PDB entry 5S5I | X-ray diffraction, 2.49 A resolution | chains B and E of the 6 polymer chains in the assembly

[Chain B]
Name: Tubulin beta-2B chain
From: Bos taurus
Reference sequence: Q6B856 (TBB2B_BOVIN); the author numbering skips numbers that UniProt does not, so the offset changes along the chain: 1-42 = UniProt 1-42; 45-360 = UniProt 43-358; 369-455 = UniProt 359-445
Chain sequence (445 residues; row label = number of the first residue in the row; note: 10 numbers in that range are skipped by the numbering (no residue carries them; nothing is unmodelled there)):
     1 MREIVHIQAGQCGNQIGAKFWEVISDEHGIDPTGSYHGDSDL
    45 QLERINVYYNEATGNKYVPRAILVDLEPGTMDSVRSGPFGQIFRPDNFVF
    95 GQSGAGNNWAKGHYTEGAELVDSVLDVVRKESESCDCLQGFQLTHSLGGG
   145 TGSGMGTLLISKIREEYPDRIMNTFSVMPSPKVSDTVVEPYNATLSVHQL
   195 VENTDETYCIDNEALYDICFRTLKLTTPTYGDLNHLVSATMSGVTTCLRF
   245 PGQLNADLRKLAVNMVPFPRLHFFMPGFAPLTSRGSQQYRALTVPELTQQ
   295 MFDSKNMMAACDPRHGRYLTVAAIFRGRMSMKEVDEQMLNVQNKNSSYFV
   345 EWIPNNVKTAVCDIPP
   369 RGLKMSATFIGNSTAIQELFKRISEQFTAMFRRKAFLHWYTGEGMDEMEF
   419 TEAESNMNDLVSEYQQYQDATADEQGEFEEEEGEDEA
Disordered / not traced: 279-280, 438-455
Swiss-Prot annotation at these positions:
  - motif: Met1 to Ile4 (MREI motif)
  - binding site (GTP): Gln11, Glu71, Ser140, Gly144, Thr145, Gly146, Asn206, Asn228
  - binding site (Mg(2+)): Glu71
  - modified residue: Ser40 (Phosphoserine), Thr57 (Phosphothreonine), Lys60 (N6-acetyllysine), Ser174 (Phosphoserine), Thr287 (Phosphothreonine), Thr292 (Phosphothreonine), Arg320 (Omega-N-methylarginine), Glu448 (5-glutamyl polyglutamate)
  - cross-link (Glycyl lysine isopeptide (Lys-Gly)): Lys60 (interchain with G-Cter in ubiquitin), Lys326 (interchain with G-Cter in ubiquitin)
Bound ions: Mg2+: Gln11 (together with GDP); Ca2+: Glu113 (shared with 1 residue of chain C)
Ligand contacts: GDP (guanosine-5'-diphosphate): Gly10, Gln11, Cys12, Gln15, Ile16, Asp69, Ala99, Asn101, Ser140, Gly142, Gly143, Gly144, Thr145, Gly146, Ser147, Val171, Pro173, Val177, Asp179, Glu183, Asn206, Leu209, Tyr224, Leu227, Asn228

[Chain E]
Name: Stathmin-4
From: Rattus norvegicus
Reference sequence: P63043 (STMN4_RAT); residues 5-145 here correspond to UniProt positions 49-189 (UniProt number = residue number + 44)
Chain sequence (143 residues; each row starts with the number of its first residue):
     3 MADMEVIELNKCTSGQSFEVILKPPSFDGVPEFNASLPRRRDPSLEEIQK
    53 KLEAAEERRKYQEAELLKHLAEKREHEREVIQKAIEENNNFIKMAKEKLA
   103 QKMESNKENREAHLAAMLERLQEKDKHAEEVRKNKELKEEASR
Disordered / not traced: 3-5, 29-43, 144-145
Differences from the reference sequence: initiating methionine (3); expression tag (4)
Swiss-Prot annotation at these positions:
  - modified residue: Ser46 (Phosphoserine)

[How chain B and chain E interact]
Residue-residue contacts - 24 pairs, chain B then chain E:
  His107(B) with Lys75(E), hydrogen bond
  Tyr108(B) with His78(E); Glu79(E); Val82(E), hydrophobic; Ile83(E)
  Leu152(B) with Glu79(E)
  Ser155(B) with Leu72(E); Lys75(E); Arg76(E), hydrogen bond
  Lys156(B) with Arg76(E); Glu79(E), salt bridge
  Arg158(B) with Leu68(E)
  Glu159(B) with Leu72(E); Arg76(E), salt bridge
  Pro162(B) with Glu65(E)
  Gln193(B) with Lys75(E)
  Glu196(B) with His71(E), salt bridge
  Thr409(B) with Glu89(E)
  Glu411(B) with Val82(E); Ala86(E)
  Gly412(B) with Val82(E); Lys85(E); Ala86(E)
  Glu417(B) with His78(E), salt bridge
Interface residues without a listed pair, chain B (17 interface residues in all): Thr109, Gly410, Met413
Interface residues without a listed pair, chain E (15 interface residues in all): Leu69, Ala73

[Overview]
Chain B and chain E form an interface of 17 and 15 residues respectively, with 2 hydrogen bonds and 4 salt
bridges. Polar contacts include Lys156(B)-Glu79(E), Glu159(B)-Arg76(E) and Glu196(B)-His71(E). Ligands of
chain B: GDP.
Chain B is Tubulin beta-2B chain (Bos taurus) and chain E is Stathmin-4 (Rattus norvegicus); the structure,
Tubulin-Z295848548-complex, was determined by X-ray diffraction, deposited together with 5S4L, 5S4M, 5S4N,
5S4O, 5S4P, 5S4Q and 52 further entries.
